Entry 1K01 (X-ray diffraction, 3.50 A resolution); this record covers chains A and L of the 4 polymer chains in the assembly.

== Chain A ==
Molecule: 23S rRNA
From: Deinococcus radiodurans
Sequence (2880 nucleotides; row label = number of the first residue in the row):
     1 GGUCAAGAUA GUAAGGGUCC ACGGUGGAUG CCCUGGCGCU GGAGCCGAUG AAGGACGCGA
    61 UUACCUGCGA AAAGCCCCGA CGAGCUGGAG AUACGCUUUG ACUCGGGGAU GUCCGAAUGG
   121 GGAAACCCAC CUCGUAAGAG GUAUCCGCAA GGAUGGGAAC UCAGGGAACU GAAACAUCUC
   181 AGUACCUGAA GGAGAAGAAA GAGAAUUCGA UUCCGUUAGU AGCGGCGAGC GAACCCGGAU
   241 CAGCCCAAAC CGAAACGCUU GCGUUUCGGG GUUGUAGGAC CAGUUUUUAA GAUUCAACCC
   301 CUCAAGCCGA AGUGGCUGGA AAGCUACACC UCAGAAGGUG AGAGUCCUGU AGGCGAACGA
   361 GCGGUUGACU GUACUGGCAC CUGAGUAGGU CGUUGUUCGU GAAACGAUGA CUGAAUCCGC
   421 GCGGACCACC GCGCAAGGCU AAAUACUCCC AGUGACCGAU AGCGCAUAGU ACCGUGAGGG
   481 AAAGGUGAAA AGAACCCCGG GAGGGGAGUG AAAGAGAACC UGAAACCGUG GACUUACAAG
   541 CAGUCAUGGC ACCUUAUGCG UGUUAUGGCG UGCCUAUUGA AGCAUGAGCC GGCGACUUAG
   601 ACCUGACGUG CGAGCUUAAG UUGAAAAACG GAGGCGGAGC GAAAGCGAGU CCGAAUAGGG
   661 CGGCAUUAGU ACGUCGGGCU AGACUCGAAA CCAGGUGAGC UAAGCAUGAC CAGGUUGAAA
   721 CCCCCGUGAC AGGGGGCGGA GGACCGAACC GGUGCCUGCU GAAACAGUCU CGGAUGAGUU
   781 GUGUUUAGGA GUGAAAAGCU AACCGAACCU GGAGAUAGCU AGUUCUCCCC GAAAUGUAUU
   841 GAGGUACAGC CUCGGAUGUU GACCAUGUCC UGUAGAGCAC UCACAAGGCU AGGGGGCCUA
   901 CCAGCUUACC AAACCUUAUG AAACUCCGAA GGGGCACGCG UUUAGUCCGG GAGUGAGGCU
   961 GCGAGAGCUA ACUUCCGUAG CCGAGAGGGA AACAACCCAG ACCAUCAGCU AAGGUCCCUA
  1021 AAUGAUCGCU CAGUGGUUAA GGAUGUGUCG UCGCAUAGAC AGCCAGGAGG UUGGCUUAGA
  1081 AGCAGCCACC CUUCAAAGAG UGCGUAAUAG CUCACUGGUC GAGUGACGAU GCGCCGAAAA
  1141 UGAUCGGGGC UCAAGUGAUC UACCGAAGCU AUGGAUUCAA CUCGCGAAGC GAGUUGUCUG
  1201 GUAGGGGAGC GUUCAGUCCG CGGAGAAGCC AUACCGGAAG GAGUGGUGGA GCCGACUGAA
  1261 GUGCGGAUGC CGGCAUGAGU AACGAUAAAA GAAGUGAGAA UCUUCUUCGC CGUAAGGACA
  1321 AGGGUUCCUG GGGAAGGGUC GUCCGCCCAG GGAAAGUCGG GACCUAAGGU GAGGCCGAAC
  1381 GGCGCAGCCG AUGGACAGCA GGUCAAGAUU CCUGCACCGA UCAUGUGGAG UGAUGGAGGG
  1441 ACGCAUUACG CUAUCCAAUG CCAAGCUAUG GCUAUGCUGG UUGGUACGCU CAAGGGCGAU
  1501 CGGGUCAGAA AAUCUACCGG UCACAUGCCU CAGACGUAUC GGGAGCUUCC UCGGAAGCGA
  1561 AGUUGGAAAC GCGACGGUGC CAAGAAAAGC UUCUAAACGU UGAAACAUGA UUGCCCGUAC
  1621 CGCAAACCGA CACAGGUGUC CGAGUGUCAA UGCACUAAGG CGCGCGAGAG AACCCUCGUU
  1681 AAGGAACUUU GCAAUCUCAC CCCGUAACUU CGGAAGAAGG GGUCCCCACG CUUCGCGUGG
  1741 GGCGCAGUGA AUAGGCCCAG GCGACUGUUU ACCAAAAUCA CAGCACUCUG CCAACACGAA
  1801 CAGUGGACGU AUAGGGUGUG ACGCCUGCCC GGUGCCGGAA GGUCAAGUGG AGCGGUGCAA
  1861 GCUGCGAAAU GAAGCCCCGG UGAACGGCGG CCGUAACUAU AACGGUCCUA AGGUAGCGAA
  1921 AUUCCUUGUC GGGUAAGUUC CGACCUGCAC GAAAGGCGUA ACGAUCUGGG CGCUGUCUCA
  1981 ACGAGGGACU CGGUGAAAUU GAAUUGGCUG UAAAGAUGCG GCCUACCCGU AGCAGGACGA
  2041 AAAGACCCCG UGGAGCUUUA CUAUAGUCUG GCAUUGGGAU UCGGGUUUCU CUGCGUAGGA
  2101 UAGGUGGGAG CCUGCGAAAC UGGCCUUUUG GGGUCGGUGG AGGCAACGGU GAAAUACCAC
  2161 CCUGAGAAAC UUGGAUUUCU AACCUGAAAA AUCACUUUCG GGGACCGUGC UUGGCGGGUA
  2221 GUUUGACUGG GGCGGUCGCC UCCCAAAAUG UAACGGAGGC GCCCAAAGGU CACCUCAAGA
  2281 CGGUUGGAAA UCGUCUGUAG AGCGCAAAGG UAGAAGGUGG CUUGACUGCG AGACUGACAC
  2341 GUCGAGCAGG GAGGAAACUC GGGCUUAGUG AACCGGUGGU ACCGUGUGGA AGGGCCAUCG
  2401 AUCAACGGAU AAAAGUUACC CCGGGGAUAA CAGGCUGAUC UCCCCCGAGA GUCCAUAUCG
  2461 GCGGGGAGGU UUGGCACCUC GAUGUCGGCU CGUCGCAUCC UGGGGCUGAA GAAGGUCCCA
  2521 AGGGUUGGGC UGUUCGCCCA UUAAAGCGGC ACGCGAGCUG GGUUCAGAAC GUCGUGAGAC
  2581 AGUUCGGUCU CUAUCCGCUA CGGGCGCAGG AGAAUUGAGG GGAGUUGCUC CUAGUACGAG
  2641 AGGACCGGAG UGAACGGACC GCUGGUCUCC CUGCUGUCGU ACCAACGGCA CAUGCAGGGU
  2701 AGCUAUGUCC GGAACGGAUA ACCGCUGAAA GCAUCUAAGC GGGAAGCCAG CCCCAAGAUG
  2761 AGUUCUCCCA CUGUUUAUCA GGUAAGACUC CCGGAAGACC ACCGGGUUAA GAGGCCAGGC
  2821 GUGCACGCAU AGCAAUGUGU UCAGCGGACU GGUGCUCAUC AGUCGAGGUC UUGACCACUC
Disordered / not traced: 249-289, 374-383, 893-908, 2098-2102, 2111-2116, 2126-2131, 2141-2156, 2775-2777, 2878-2880
Ion coordination: Mg2+ site 1: C2431 (together with chloramphenicol); Mg2+ site 2 near G2484 (its only coordinating residue here)
Residues lining bound ligands: chloramphenicol (CLM): G2044, A2430, C2431, U2483, G2484, U2485, A2551, U2564
From the paper describing this entry:
  - binding site for chloramphenicol: G2044, C2431, U2483, G2484, U2485
  - Mg2+ coordination: U2483, G2484, U2485

== Chain L ==
Name: Ribosomal Protein L22
From: Deinococcus radiodurans
UniProt: Q9RXJ7 (RL22_DEIRA); numbering as in UniProt (aligned over 1-134)
Chain sequence (134 residues; row label = number of the first residue in the row):
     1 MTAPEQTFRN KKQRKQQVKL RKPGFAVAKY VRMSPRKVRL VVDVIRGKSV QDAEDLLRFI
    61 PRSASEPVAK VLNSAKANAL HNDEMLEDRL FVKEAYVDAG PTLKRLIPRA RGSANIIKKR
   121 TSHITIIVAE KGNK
Disordered / not traced: 1-4

== Chain A / chain L interface ==
Residue-residue contacts - 21 pairs, chain A then chain L:
  G24(A) / Ala-99(L)  sugar contact
  G26(A) / Pro-101(L)  phosphate contact
  C498(A) / Ser-74(L)  base contact
  G504(A) / Ala-26(L)  sugar contact
  G506(A) / Arg-21(L)  phosphate contact
  A512(A) / Gln-16(L)  phosphate contact
  G514(A) / Lys-15(L)  base contact
  U760(A) / Ala-110(L)  phosphate contact
  G761(A) / Arg-109(L)  phosphate contact
  G761(A) / Ala-110(L)  phosphate contact
  A763(A) / Ala-110(L)  phosphate contact
  A764(A) / Arg-111(L)  sugar contact
  A764(A) / Gly-112(L)  base contact
  G1225(A) / Lys-12(L)  base contact
  A1630(A) / Pro-108(L)  base contact
  A1630(A) / Ala-114(L)  base contact
  G1992(A) / Arg-62(L)  phosphate contact
  G1993(A) / Arg-62(L)  phosphate contact
  G1995(A) / Lys-119(L)  phosphate contact
  A1996(A) / Ile-117(L)  sugar contact
  A1996(A) / Lys-118(L)  phosphate contact
Other interface residues (no listed pair), chain A (22 interface residues in all): U25, C497, G503, A513, U1994
Other interface residues (no listed pair), chain L (28 interface residues in all): Lys-19, Lys-22, Pro-23, Ala-28, Lys-29, Met-33, Ser-63, Asn-73, Ala-77, Asp-98

== In short ==
The interface between chain A and chain L involves 22 residues on one side and 28 on the other. Bound to chain
A: chloramphenicol. From the paper: a binding site for chloramphenicol at G2044(A), C2431(A) and U2483(A)
among others; Mg2+ coordination by U2483(A), G2484(A) and U2485(A).
Chain A is 23S rRNA and chain L is Ribosomal Protein L22, both from Deinococcus radiodurans; the structure,
Structural Basis for the Interaction of Antibiotics with the Peptidyl Transferase Center in Eubacteria, was
determined by X-ray diffraction, deposited together with 1J5A, 1JZX, 1JZY and 1JZZ.
